PDB entry 3L74 | X-ray diffraction, 2.76 A resolution | chains C and G of the 20 polymer chains in the assembly

Chain C:
Molecule: Cytochrome B
Organism: Gallus gallus
Notes: EC 1.10.2.2
Reference sequence: P18946 (CYB_CHICK); numbering as in UniProt (aligned over 1-380)
Amino-acid sequence (380 residues; row label = number of the first residue in the row):
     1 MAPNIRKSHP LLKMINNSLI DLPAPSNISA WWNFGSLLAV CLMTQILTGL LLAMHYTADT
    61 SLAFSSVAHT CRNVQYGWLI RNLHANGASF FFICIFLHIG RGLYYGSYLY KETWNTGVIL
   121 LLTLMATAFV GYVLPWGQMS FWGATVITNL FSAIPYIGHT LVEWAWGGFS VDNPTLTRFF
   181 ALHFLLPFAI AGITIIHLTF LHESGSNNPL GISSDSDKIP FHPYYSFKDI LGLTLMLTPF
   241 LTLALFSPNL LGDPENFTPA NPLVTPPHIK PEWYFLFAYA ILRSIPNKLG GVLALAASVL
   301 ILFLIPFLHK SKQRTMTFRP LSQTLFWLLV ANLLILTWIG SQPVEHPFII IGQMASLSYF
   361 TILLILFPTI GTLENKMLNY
Ion coordination: heme Fe site 1: His-84, His-183; heme Fe site 2: His-98, His-197
Small-molecule neighbours:
  - famoxadone (FMX): Met-125, Ala-126, Ala-128, Phe-129, Tyr-132, Gly-143, Ala-144, Val-146, Ile-147, Phe-151, Ile-269, Lys-270, Pro-271, Glu-272, Tyr-274, Phe-275, Tyr-279
  - heme (HEM), molecule 1: Trp-32, Phe-34, Gly-35, Ser-36, Leu-38, Ala-39, Phe-91, Ile-95, His-98, Ile-99, Arg-101, Ser-107, Tyr-108, Tyr-110, Thr-113, Trp-114, Gly-117, Val-118, Leu-120, Leu-121, Ile-190, Thr-194, His-197, Leu-198, Leu-201, Ser-206, Asn-207, Leu-302
  - heme (HEM), molecule 2: Leu-42, Gln-45, Ile-46, Gly-49, Leu-50, Leu-52, Ala-53, Tyr-56, Val-67, Arg-81, His-84, Ala-85, Ala-88, Phe-91, Leu-124, Thr-127, Ala-128, Gly-131, Tyr-132, Leu-134, Pro-135, Phe-180, His-183, Phe-184, Pro-187, Ile-190, Tyr-274
  - UQ (Coenzyme Q10, (2Z,6E,10Z,14E,18E,22E,26Z)-isomer): Ser-18, Leu-19, Leu-22, Pro-23, Ala-24, Ile-28, Trp-32, Ser-36, Ala-39, Leu-198, Leu-201, His-202, Ser-206, Phe-221, Tyr-225, Asp-229
Curated features (UniProtKB/Swiss-Prot):
  - binding site (heme b): His-84, His-98, His-183, His-197
  - binding site (a ubiquinone): His-202

Chain G:
Molecule: Mitochondrial ubiquinol-cytochrome C reductase ubiquinone-binding protein qp-C
Organism: Gallus gallus
Notes: EC 1.10.2.2
Reference sequence: D0VX32 (D0VX32_CHICK); numbering as in UniProt (aligned over 1-81)
Amino-acid sequence (81 residues; row label = number of the first residue in the row):
     1 GIHFGNLARV RHIITYSLSP FEQRAIPNIF SDALPNVWRR FSSQVFKVAP PFLGAYLLYS
    61 WGTQEFERLK RKNPADYEND Q

How chain C and chain G interact:
Pairs across the interface (35):
  Asn-17(C) with Gly-1(G); Ile-2(G)
  Asp-21(C) with Phe-4(G)
  Pro-23(C) with His-3(G); Phe-4(G)
  His-202(C) with His-3(G)
  Asp-215(C) with Leu-7(G); Ala-8(G)
  Lys-218(C) with Phe-4(G); Leu-7(G)
  Ile-219(C) with Phe-4(G)
  Pro-220(C) with Phe-4(G)
  Gln-323(C) with Gln-44(G); Lys-47(G), hydrogen bond
  Trp-327(C) with Lys-47(G); Val-48(G); Pro-51(G), hydrophobic; Phe-52(G), hydrophobic
  Leu-328(C) with Pro-51(G), hydrophobic
  Val-330(C) with Phe-52(G), hydrophobic
  Ala-331(C) with Pro-51(G); Phe-52(G), hydrophobic
  Ile-335(C) with Leu-58(G), hydrophobic
  Trp-338(C) with Leu-58(G); Tyr-59(G); Thr-63(G)
  Pro-343(C) with Phe-66(G), hydrophobic
  Glu-345(C) with Phe-66(G)
  His-346(C) with Phe-66(G); Leu-69(G)
  Pro-347(C) with Trp-61(G), hydrophobic; Gly-62(G)
  Phe-348(C) with Gly-62(G); Phe-66(G), hydrophobic
  Ile-351(C) with Leu-58(G), hydrophobic
Also at the interface, not in a pair above, chain C (23 interface residues in all): Ser-216, Pro-320
Also at the interface, not in a pair above, chain G (21 interface residues in all): Val-10, Ala-55, Glu-65

Summary:
Chain C and chain G form an interface of 23 and 21 residues respectively; the contacts include 1 hydrogen
bond. The hydrogen-bonded pair is Gln-323(C)/Lys-47(G). Ligands of chain C: heme, famoxadone and compound UQ.
Here chain C is Cytochrome B and chain G is Mitochondrial ubiquinol-cytochrome C reductase ubiquinone-binding
protein qp-C, both from Gallus gallus. Entry 3L74 (Cytochrome BC1 complex from chicken with famoxadone bound)
was determined by X-ray diffraction.
